6HA9 - chain A; structure by X-ray diffraction, 2.00 A resolution.

[Chain A]
Protein: Cellulase, putative, cel5D
Source organism: Cellvibrio japonicus
Notes: EC 3.2.1.151
UniProtKB: B3PD52 (B3PD52_CELJU); numbering as in UniProt (aligned over 96-468)
Amino-acid sequence (396 residues; row label = number of the first residue in the row):
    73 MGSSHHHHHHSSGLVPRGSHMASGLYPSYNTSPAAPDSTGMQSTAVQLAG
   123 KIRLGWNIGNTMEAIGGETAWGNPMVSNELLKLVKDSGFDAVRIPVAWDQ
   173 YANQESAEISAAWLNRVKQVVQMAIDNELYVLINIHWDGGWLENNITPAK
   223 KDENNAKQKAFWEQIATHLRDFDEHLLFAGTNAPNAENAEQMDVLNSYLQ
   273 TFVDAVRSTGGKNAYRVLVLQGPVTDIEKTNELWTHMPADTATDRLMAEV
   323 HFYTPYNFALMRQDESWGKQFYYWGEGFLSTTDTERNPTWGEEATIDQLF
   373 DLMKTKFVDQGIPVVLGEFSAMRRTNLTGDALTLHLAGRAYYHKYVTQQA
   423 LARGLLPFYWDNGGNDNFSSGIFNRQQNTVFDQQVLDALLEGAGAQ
Unresolved in the structure: 73-95, 466-468
Sequence notes: initiating methionine (73); expression tag (74-95); engineered mutation Ala255 (Glu in B3PD52)
Reported in the primary citation:
  - catalytic residues: Glu390

[Overview]
From the paper: the catalytic residue Glu390.
Chain A is Cellulase, putative, cel5D (Cellvibrio japonicus); the structure, Structure of an
endo-Xyloglucanase from Cellvibrio japonicus complexed with XXXG(2F)-beta-DNP, was determined by X-ray
diffraction, deposited together with 6HAA.
